PDB entry 7V3X | X-ray diffraction, 3.10 A resolution | chains C and D of the 6 polymer chains in the assembly

[Chain C (and D)]
Molecule: Circadian clock protein kinase KaiC
Organism: Synechococcus elongatus (strain PCC 7942 / FACHB-805)
Notes: EC 2.7.11.1; chain D of this document is another copy of the same molecule, construct and numbering; everything in this record applies to it too
Reference sequence: Q79PF4 (KAIC_SYNE7); numbering as in UniProt (aligned over 1-519)
Sequence (519 residues; numbered 1 to 519; the number before each row is that of its first residue):
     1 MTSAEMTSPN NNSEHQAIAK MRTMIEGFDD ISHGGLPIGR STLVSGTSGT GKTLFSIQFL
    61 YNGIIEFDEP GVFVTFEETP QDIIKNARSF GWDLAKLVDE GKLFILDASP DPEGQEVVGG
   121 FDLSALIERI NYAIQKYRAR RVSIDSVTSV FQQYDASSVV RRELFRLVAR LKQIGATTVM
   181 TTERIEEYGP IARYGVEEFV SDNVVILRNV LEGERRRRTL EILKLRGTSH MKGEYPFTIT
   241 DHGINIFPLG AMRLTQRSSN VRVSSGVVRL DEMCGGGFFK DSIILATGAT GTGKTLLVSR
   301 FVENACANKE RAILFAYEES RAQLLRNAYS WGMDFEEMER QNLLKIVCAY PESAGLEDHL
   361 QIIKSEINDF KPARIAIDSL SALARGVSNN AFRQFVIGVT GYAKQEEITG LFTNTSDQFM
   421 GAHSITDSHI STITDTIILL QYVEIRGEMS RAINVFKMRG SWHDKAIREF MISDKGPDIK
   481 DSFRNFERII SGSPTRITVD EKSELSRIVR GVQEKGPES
Disordered / not traced: 1-15, 113-119, 152-154, 498-519 (chain D: 1-16, 118-121, 152-157, 498-519)
Modified positions: S431 (phosphoserine; SEP); T432 (phosphothreonine; TPO)
Ion coordination: Mg2+ site 1: T53 (together with ATP); Mg2+ site 2: T295 (together with ATP)
Ligand contacts:
  - ATP (adenosine-5'-triphosphate), molecule 1: S48, G49, T50, G51, K52, T53, L54, S89, F90, D145, R218, I239, T240, D241
  - ATP, molecule 2: F199, L223, K224, L225, R226, G227, T228, S229, H230
  - ATP, molecule 3: A289, T290, G291, T292, G293, K294, T295, L296, E318, S330, W331, T415, R451, I472, S473, D474
  - ATP, molecule 4: S431, T432, K457, M458, R459, G460, S461, W462, H463, K465
Swiss-Prot annotation at these positions:
  - region: Q115 to D122 (B-loop, required to bind KaiB and SasA), P248 to N260 (Linker), R488 to I497 (A-loop, interacts with KaiA)
  - active site: E77 (Proton acceptor in CI (KaiC 1)), E318 (Proton acceptor in CII (KaiC 2))
  - binding site (ATP): G49, T50, G51, K52, T53, L54, S89, K224, L225, R226, T228, H230, T240, D241, T290, G291, T292, G293, K294, T295 and 9 more in UniProt
  - binding site (Mg(2+)): T53, T295, E318
  - modified residue: S431 (Phosphoserine), T432 (Phosphothreonine)
  - mutagenesis: T42 (T42S: Extends the period of the circadian rhythm to 28 hours in reconstituted KaiABC complex. Decreased endogenous ATPase), K52 (K52A: Induces an arrhythmic phenotype, significantly reduced ATP-binding), G71 (G71A: Lowers the amplitude and distords the waveform of the circadian rhythm), A87 (A87V: In kaiC1; shortens the period of the circadian rhythm to 22 hours), W92 (W92F: Increases photoperiod in presence of KaiA and KaiB), A108 (A108E: No longer binds KaiB, no formation of KaiCBA, still phosphorylated; A108L: Reduced binding of KaiB, reduced formation of KaiCBA, still phosphorylated), G114 (G114A: Extends the period of the circadian rhythm to 27 hours), Q115 (Q115A: Abolishes the circadian rhythm), S146 (S146P: CI hydrolysis rate halves, increases period of the circadian rhythm by nearly 50%; S146W: Loss of stable oscillation in presence of KaiA and KaiB), Q153 (Q153A: Higher CI ATPase activity, clock speeds up), S157 (S157C: In kaiC2; extends the period of the circadian rhythm to 29 hours. Lower CI ATPase activity, clock slows down ...), R215 (R215C: In kaiC3; shortens the period of the circadian rhythm to 16 hours and decreases the interaction with KaiA), 35 further mutagenesis entries in UniProt

[Chain C / chain D interface]
Residue-residue contacts (114; chain C residue first):
  S48(C) - E198(D)
  S48(C) - F199(D)
  S48(C) - L223(D)
  S48(C) - K224(D)  hydrogen bond
  G49(C) - K224(D)
  K52(C) - F199(D)
  E77(C) - F165(D)
  E78(C) - R226(D)  salt bridge
  D82(C) - K172(D)  salt bridge
  K85(C) - R40(D)
  N86(C) - R40(D)  hydrogen bond
  N86(C) - R226(D)
  N86(C) - G227(D)
  R88(C) - A17(D)
  S89(C) - A17(D)
  S89(C) - G227(D)  hydrogen bond (side chain-backbone)
  S89(C) - T228(D)
  P110(C) - F165(D)
  P112(C) - R166(D)
  P112(C) - A169(D)  hydrophobic
  P112(C) - Q173(D)
  S149(C) - R161(D)
  E183(C) - R161(D)  salt bridge
  E183(C) - F199(D)
  R184(C) - F199(D)
  L211(C) - Y188(D)  hydrophobic
  L211(C) - E234(D)
  E214(C) - R217(D)  salt bridge
  E214(C) - T219(D)
  E214(C) - G233(D)
  E214(C) - E234(D)  hydrogen bond (backbone-backbone)
  E214(C) - Q394(D)  hydrogen bond
  R215(C) - K232(D)
  R215(C) - G233(D)
  R215(C) - E234(D)  hydrogen bond (side chain-backbone)
  R215(C) - Y235(D)
  R216(C) - R208(D)
  R216(C) - E221(D)  salt bridge
  R216(C) - G233(D)
  T290(C) - S431(D)
  T290(C) - I437(D)
  T290(C) - F456(D)
  T290(C) - K457(D)  hydrogen bond
  G291(C) - K457(D)
  E318(C) - L254(D)
  E318(C) - T432(D)
  E319(C) - L254(D)
  E319(C) - R459(D)  salt bridge
  S320(C) - L254(D)
  S320(C) - Q256(D)
  A322(C) - Q256(D)
  A322(C) - R257(D)
  A322(C) - S258(D)
  Q323(C) - S258(D)
  Q323(C) - K404(D)
  Q323(C) - D435(D)  hydrogen bond
  Q323(C) - R459(D)
  R326(C) - S258(D)
  R326(C) - S259(D)
  R326(C) - N260(D)
  R326(C) - F279(D)
  R326(C) - R459(D)  hydrogen bond (side chain-backbone)
  R326(C) - G460(D)
  N327(C) - R459(D)
  N327(C) - G460(D)  hydrogen bond (side chain-backbone)
  S330(C) - G460(D)
  C348(C) - L254(D)  hydrophobic
  A349(C) - L254(D)
  Y350(C) - M252(D)
  Y350(C) - R253(D)
  Y350(C) - L254(D)
  Y350(C) - Q256(D)  hydrogen bond
  Y350(C) - I397(D)  hydrophobic
  Y350(C) - G401(D)
  E352(C) - I397(D)
  S353(C) - G250(D)
  S381(C) - T432(D)
  A382(C) - T432(D)
  R385(C) - R393(D)
  R385(C) - I397(D)
  R385(C) - T432(D)
  G386(C) - N390(D)
  G386(C) - R393(D)
  T415(C) - T432(D)
  D417(C) - S424(D)
  D417(C) - H429(D)  salt bridge
  D417(C) - S431(D)
  Q418(C) - H423(D)
  F419(C) - A422(D)
  F419(C) - H423(D)  hydrogen bond (backbone-backbone)
  F419(C) - I425(D)  hydrophobic
  F419(C) - F456(D)  hydrophobic
  M420(C) - H423(D)  hydrogen bond (backbone-side chain)
  M420(C) - I490(D)  hydrophobic
  Y442(C) - F456(D)  hydrophobic
  E444(C) - R488(D)  hydrogen bond (side chain-backbone)
  E444(C) - I489(D)  hydrogen bond (side chain-backbone)
  E444(C) - I490(D)  hydrogen bond (side chain-backbone)
  R446(C) - R484(D)
  G447(C) - A466(D)
  G447(C) - I467(D)  hydrogen bond (backbone-backbone)
  G447(C) - S482(D)
  G447(C) - F483(D)
  E448(C) - K465(D)
  E448(C) - A466(D)
  M449(C) - N454(D)
  M449(C) - K465(D)  hydrogen bond (backbone-backbone)
  R451(C) - H463(D)
  R451(C) - K465(D)
  R488(C) - R488(D)
  S493(C) - R488(D)
  P494(C) - E487(D)
  T495(C) - E487(D)
  R496(C) - E487(D)
Interface residues without a listed pair, chain C (64 interface residues in all): G46, T47, T79, S109, N209, G213, R321, S379, G421
Interface residues without a listed pair, chain D (69 interface residues in all): R170, D281, I433, L439

[Summary]
The interface between chain C and chain D involves 64 residues on one side and 69 on the other, with 18
hydrogen bonds and 7 salt bridges. Polar contacts include E78(C)-R226(D), D82(C)-K172(D) and E183(C)-R161(D).
Ligands of chain C: 4 copies of ATP.
Chain C and chain D are both Circadian clock protein kinase KaiC (Synechococcus elongatus (strain PCC 7942 /
FACHB-805)); the structure, Crystal Structure of Cyanobacterial Circadian Clock Protein KaiC, was determined
by X-ray diffraction (same publication as 7DXQ, 7DY2, 7DYI, 7DYJ and 7DYK).
